PDB entry 7ON5 | X-ray diffraction, 1.25 A resolution | chain A

# Chain A
Name: Nanobody Re5D06
Organism: Vicugna pacos
Notes: antibody fragment or engineered binder
Chain sequence (130 residues; each row starts with the number of its first residue; numbers below 1 keep their minus sign (Glu-2 is residue -2)):
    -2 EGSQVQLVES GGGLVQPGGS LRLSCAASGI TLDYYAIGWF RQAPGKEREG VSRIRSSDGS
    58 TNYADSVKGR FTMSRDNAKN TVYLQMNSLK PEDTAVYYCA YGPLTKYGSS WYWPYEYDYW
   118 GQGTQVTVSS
Not modelled in the structure: -2 to 0
Disulfide bonds: Cys22-Cys96

# Overview
Chain A is Nanobody Re5D06 (Vicugna pacos); the structure, Crystal structure of the SARS-CoV-2 neutralizing
nanobody Re5D06, was determined by X-ray diffraction (same publication as 7OLZ).
